PDB entry 3I9V | X-ray diffraction, 3.10 A resolution | chains 3 and 7 of the 8 polymer chains in the assembly

Chain 3:
Protein: NADH-quinone oxidoreductase subunit 3
Source organism: Thermus thermophilus
Notes: EC 1.6.99.5
Reference sequence: Q56223 (NQO3_THET8); residue numbers follow UniProt; this construct covers 1-783
Sequence (783 residues; each row starts with the number of its first residue):
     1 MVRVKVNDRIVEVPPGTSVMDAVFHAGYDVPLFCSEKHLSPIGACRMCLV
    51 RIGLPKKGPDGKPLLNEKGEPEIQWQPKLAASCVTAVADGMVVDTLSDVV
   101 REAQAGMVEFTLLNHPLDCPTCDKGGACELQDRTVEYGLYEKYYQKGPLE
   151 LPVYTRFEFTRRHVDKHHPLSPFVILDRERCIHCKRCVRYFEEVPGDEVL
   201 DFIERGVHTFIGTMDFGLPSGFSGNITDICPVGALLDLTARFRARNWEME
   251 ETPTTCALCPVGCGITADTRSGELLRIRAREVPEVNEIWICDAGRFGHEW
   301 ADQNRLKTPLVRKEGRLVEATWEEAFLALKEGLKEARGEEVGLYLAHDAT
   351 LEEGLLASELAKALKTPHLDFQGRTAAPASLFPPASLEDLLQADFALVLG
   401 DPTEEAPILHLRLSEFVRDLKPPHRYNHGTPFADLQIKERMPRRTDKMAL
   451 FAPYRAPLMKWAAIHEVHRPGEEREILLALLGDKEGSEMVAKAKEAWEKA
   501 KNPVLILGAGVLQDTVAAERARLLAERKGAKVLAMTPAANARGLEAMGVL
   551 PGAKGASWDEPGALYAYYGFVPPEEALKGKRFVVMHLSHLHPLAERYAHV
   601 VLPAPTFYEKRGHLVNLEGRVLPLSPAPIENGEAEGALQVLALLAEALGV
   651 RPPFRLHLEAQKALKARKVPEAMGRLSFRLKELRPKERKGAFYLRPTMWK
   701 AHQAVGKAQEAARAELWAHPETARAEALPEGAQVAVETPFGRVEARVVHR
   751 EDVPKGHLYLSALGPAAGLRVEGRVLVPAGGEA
Not modelled in the structure: 56-72, 144-149, 778-783
Metal / ion sites: 2Fe-2S cluster Fe: Cys-34, Cys-45, Cys-48, Cys-83; 4Fe-4S cluster Fe site 1: His-115, Cys-119, Cys-122, Cys-128; 4Fe-4S cluster Fe site 2: Cys-181, Cys-184, Cys-187, Cys-230; 4Fe-4S cluster Fe site 3: Cys-256, Cys-259, Cys-263, Cys-291; Mn2+: Leu-274, Asp-302
Ligand contacts:
  - 2Fe-2S cluster (FES): Leu-32, Phe-33, Cys-34, Ser-35, Ile-42, Gly-43, Ala-44, Cys-45, Arg-46, Met-47, Cys-48, Cys-83
  - 4Fe-4S cluster (SF4), molecule 1: His-115, Asp-118, Cys-119, Cys-122, Lys-124, Gly-125, Cys-128, Leu-130, Gln-131, Arg-180, Val-232, Gly-233
  - 4Fe-4S cluster (SF4), molecule 2: Cys-181, Ile-182, His-183, Cys-184, Lys-185, Arg-186, Cys-187, Phe-202, Ile-211, Cys-230, Pro-231, Val-232, Ala-234, Leu-235
  - 4Fe-4S cluster (SF4), molecule 3: Cys-256, Leu-258, Cys-259, Val-261, Gly-262, Cys-263, Ile-290, Cys-291, Gly-294, Pro-407, Ile-408
Swiss-Prot annotation at these positions:
  - binding site ([2Fe-2S] cluster): Cys-34, Cys-45, Cys-48, Cys-83
  - binding site ([4Fe-4S] cluster): His-115, Cys-119, Cys-122, Cys-128, Cys-181, Cys-184, Cys-187, Cys-230, Cys-256, Cys-259, Cys-263, Cys-291
Reported in the primary citation:
  - Mn2+ coordination: Leu-274, Asp-302

Chain 7:
Protein: NADH-quinone oxidoreductase subunit 15
Source organism: Thermus thermophilus
Notes: EC 1.6.99.5
Reference sequence: Q5SKZ7 (NQO15_THET8); residues 1-129 here = UniProt positions 1-129
Sequence (129 residues; row label = number of the first residue in the row):
     1 MSASSERELYEAWVELLSWMREYAQAKGVRFEKEADFPDFIYRMERPYDL
    51 PTTIMTASLSDGLGEPFLLADVSPRHAKLKRIGLRLPRAHIHLHAHYEPG
   101 KGLVTGKIPLTKERFFALADRAREALAFA
Not modelled in the structure: 1-2
Metal / ion sites: Ca2+: Glu-32, Gly-64

How chain 3 and chain 7 interact:
Residue-residue contacts - 34 pairs, chain 3 then chain 7:
  Leu-117(3) / Tyr-42(7)
  Pro-120(3) / Tyr-42(7)
  Glu-158(3) / Lys-78(7)  salt bridge
  Phe-159(3) / Ala-77(7)
  Phe-159(3) / Leu-79(7)  hydrophobic
  Thr-160(3) / Ser-73(7)  hydrogen bond
  Thr-160(3) / Arg-81(7)
  His-163(3) / Met-55(7)
  His-163(3) / Thr-56(7)
  His-163(3) / Asp-71(7)  salt bridge
  His-163(3) / Val-72(7)
  Val-164(3) / Glu-34(7)
  Val-164(3) / Arg-85(7)
  Asp-165(3) / Pro-66(7)
  Asp-165(3) / Leu-69(7)
  Lys-166(3) / Glu-34(7)  hydrogen bond (backbone-side chain)
  His-167(3) / Glu-32(7)  salt bridge
  His-167(3) / Lys-33(7)
  His-167(3) / Glu-34(7)  salt bridge
  His-168(3) / Leu-63(7)
  His-168(3) / Gly-64(7)
  His-168(3) / Glu-65(7)  salt bridge
  Arg-178(3) / Glu-65(7)  salt bridge
  Glu-204(3) / Arg-85(7)  salt bridge
  Glu-204(3) / Leu-86(7)
  Glu-204(3) / Pro-87(7)
  Glu-204(3) / Arg-88(7)  hydrogen bond (side chain-backbone)
  Glu-204(3) / His-90(7)
  Glu-204(3) / His-92(7)  salt bridge
  His-208(3) / Arg-85(7)  hydrogen bond (backbone-side chain)
  His-208(3) / His-92(7)  hydrogen bond
  Met-214(3) / Phe-128(7)  hydrophobic
  Phe-216(3) / Leu-63(7)  hydrophobic
  Phe-216(3) / Phe-128(7)  hydrophobic
Interface residues without a listed pair, chain 3 (23 interface residues in all): Pro-116, Asp-118, Thr-121, Glu-179, Ile-203, Phe-210, Thr-213
Interface residues without a listed pair, chain 7 (28 interface residues in all): Ala-35, Pro-38, Ala-89

In short:
23 residues of chain 3 and 28 residues of chain 7 are in contact; the contacts include 5 hydrogen bonds and 8
salt bridges. Among the polar pairs are Glu-158(3)/Lys-78(7), His-163(3)/Asp-71(7) and His-167(3)/Glu-32(7).
Chain 3 binds 3 copies of 4Fe-4S cluster and 2Fe-2S cluster. The paper reports Mn2+ coordination by Leu-274(3)
and Asp-302(3).
Here chain 3 is NADH-quinone oxidoreductase subunit 3 and chain 7 is NADH-quinone oxidoreductase subunit 15,
both from Thermus thermophilus. Entry 3I9V (Crystal structure of the hydrophilic domain of respiratory complex
I from Thermus thermophilus, oxidized, 2 mol/ASU) was determined by X-ray diffraction, deposited together with
3IAM and 3IAS.
